Entry 6S5Z (X-ray diffraction, 1.80 A resolution); this record covers chain A.

Chain A:
Name: Surface protein R28
Organism: Streptococcus pyogenes
UniProt: Q9XDB6 (Q9XDB6_STRPY); residue numbers follow UniProt; this construct covers 230-310
Chain sequence (85 residues; numbered 226 to 310; the number before each row is that of its first residue):
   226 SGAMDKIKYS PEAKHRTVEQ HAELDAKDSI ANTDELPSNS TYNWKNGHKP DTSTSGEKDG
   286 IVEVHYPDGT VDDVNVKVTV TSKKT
Unresolved in the structure: 308-310
Sequence notes: expression tag (226-229)
Bound ions: Na+: K231, Y234, D297

Summary:
The Na+ site is built by K231, Y234 and D297.
Chain A is Surface protein R28 (Streptococcus pyogenes); the structure, Structure of Rib R28N from
Streptococcus pyogenes, was determined by X-ray diffraction (same publication as 6S5W, 6S5X and 6S5Y).
